Entry 6AMK (X-ray diffraction, 3.29 A resolution); this record covers chains A and R of the 4 polymer chains in the assembly.

[Chain A]
Name: Putative DNA-binding protein
Source organism: Streptomyces venezuelae
UniProt: A0A0M7QSG5 (A0A0M7QSG5_STRVZ); the construct has insertions or renumbered stretches relative to UniProt, so the offset changes along the chain: 1-8 = UniProt 2-9; 10-68 = UniProt 10-68
Chain sequence (72 residues; numbered -3 to 68; the number before each row is that of its first residue; numbers below 1 keep their minus sign (Gly-3 is residue -3)):
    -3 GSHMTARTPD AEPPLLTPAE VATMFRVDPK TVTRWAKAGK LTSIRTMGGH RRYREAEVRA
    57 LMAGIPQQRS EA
Not modelled in the structure: -3 to 8, 61-68
Modified positions: Mse0, Mse43, Mse58 (selenomethionine); Mse20 (selenomethionine; parent Met)
Construct notes: expression tag (-3 to 0); insertion (9); engineered mutation Mse43 (Leu in A0A0M7QSG5), Mse58 (Leu in A0A0M7QSG5)
Reported in the primary citation:
  - self-association interface (contacts with another copy of this molecule); pairs are residue here / residue on that copy: Phe21-Mse43 (hydrophobic contact), Arg22-Glu16 (salt bridge), Trp31-Mse43 (hydrophobic contact), Phe21, Val23, Trp31, Ile40
  - binding site for the 22-nt DNA strand (chain R): Ala15, Lys26, Thr29, Arg30, Lys33, His46, Arg47, Arg48
  - binding site for the 22-nt DNA strand: Arg30
  - specificity-determining residues: Arg30
  - mutagenesis - E16R (10-fold): decreased binding to the 22-nt DNA strand (chain R)
  - mutagenesis - R30A, G44E, H46E: abolished binding to the 22-nt DNA strand (chain R)
  - mutagenesis - L43M/L58M (Kd 20 nM): unchanged binding to the 22-nt DNA strand (chain R)

[Chain R]
Molecule: 22-nt DNA strand
Sequence (22 nucleotides; numbered 7 to 28; the number before each row is that of its first residue):
     7 TTCAATTCGG GTAATTCGGG CA

[Interface between chain A and chain R]
Residue-residue contacts - 15 pairs, chain A then chain R:
  Thr13(A) - DT13(R)  hydrogen bond to the phosphate
  Pro14(A) - DT13(R)  phosphate contact
  Pro14(A) - DC14(R)  phosphate contact
  Ala15(A) - DT13(R)  hydrogen bond to the phosphate
  Lys26(A) - DG15(R)  hydrogen bond to the base
  Lys26(A) - DG16(R)  hydrogen bond to the base
  Lys26(A) - DG17(R)  base contact
  Thr29(A) - DC14(R)  hydrogen bond to the phosphate
  Arg30(A) - DG17(R)  base contact
  Arg41(A) - DG15(R)  salt bridge to the phosphate
  Gly45(A) - DC14(R)  phosphate contact
  His46(A) - DT13(R)  hydrogen bond to the sugar
  His46(A) - DC14(R)  phosphate contact
  Arg47(A) - DC14(R)  salt bridge to the phosphate
  Arg47(A) - DG15(R)  salt bridge to the phosphate
Interface residues without a listed pair, chain A (14 interface residues in all): Pro25, Lys33, Arg48, Tyr49
Interface residues without a listed pair, chain R (6 interface residues in all): DT12

[In short]
14 residues of chain A and 6 residues of chain R are in contact, with 6 hydrogen bonds and 3 salt bridges.
Polar contacts include Lys26(A)-DG15(R), Lys26(A)-DG16(R) and His46(A)-DT13(R). From the paper: a binding site
for the 22-nt DNA strand (chain R) at Ala15(A), Lys26(A) and Thr29(A) among others; R30A, G44E and H46E of
chain A abolish binding to the 22-nt DNA strand (chain R); 5 substitutions were tested in all.
Chain A is Putative DNA-binding protein (Streptomyces venezuelae) and chain R is a 22-nt DNA strand; the
structure, Structure of Streptomyces venezuelae BldC-whiI opt complex, was determined by X-ray diffraction,
deposited together with 6AMA.
